PDB entry 1BGE | X-ray diffraction, 2.20 A resolution | chain A

Chain A:
Molecule: Granulocyte colony-stimulating factor
From: Canis lupus familiaris
Reference sequence: P35834 (CSF3_CANFA); numbering as in UniProt (aligned over 1-175)
Amino-acid sequence (175 residues; numbered 1 to 175; the number before each row is that of its first residue):
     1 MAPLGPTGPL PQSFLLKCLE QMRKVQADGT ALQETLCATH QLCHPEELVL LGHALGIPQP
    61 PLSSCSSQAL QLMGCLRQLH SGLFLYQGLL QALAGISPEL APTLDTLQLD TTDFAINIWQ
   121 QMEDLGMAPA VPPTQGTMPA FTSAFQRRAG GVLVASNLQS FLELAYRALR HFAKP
Not modelled in the structure: 1-8, 130-136, 175
Disulfide bonds: Cys37-Cys43, Cys65-Cys75
Curated features (UniProtKB/Swiss-Prot):
  - glycosylation: Thr134 (O-linked (GalNAc...) threonine)

Summary:
Chain A is Granulocyte colony-stimulating factor (Canis lupus familiaris); the structure, Crystal structure of
canine and bovine granulocyte-colony stimulating factor (G-csf), was determined by X-ray diffraction together
with 1BGC and 1BGD from the same study.
